Entry 7VAT (electron microscopy, 3.20 A resolution); this record covers chains A and D of the 12 polymer chains in the assembly.

Chain A:
Molecule: V-type ATP synthase alpha chain
Source organism: Thermus thermophilus HB8
Notes: EC 7.1.2.2
UniProtKB: Q56403 (VATA_THET8); residue numbers follow UniProt; this construct covers 1-578
Chain sequence (578 residues; row label = number of the first residue in the row):
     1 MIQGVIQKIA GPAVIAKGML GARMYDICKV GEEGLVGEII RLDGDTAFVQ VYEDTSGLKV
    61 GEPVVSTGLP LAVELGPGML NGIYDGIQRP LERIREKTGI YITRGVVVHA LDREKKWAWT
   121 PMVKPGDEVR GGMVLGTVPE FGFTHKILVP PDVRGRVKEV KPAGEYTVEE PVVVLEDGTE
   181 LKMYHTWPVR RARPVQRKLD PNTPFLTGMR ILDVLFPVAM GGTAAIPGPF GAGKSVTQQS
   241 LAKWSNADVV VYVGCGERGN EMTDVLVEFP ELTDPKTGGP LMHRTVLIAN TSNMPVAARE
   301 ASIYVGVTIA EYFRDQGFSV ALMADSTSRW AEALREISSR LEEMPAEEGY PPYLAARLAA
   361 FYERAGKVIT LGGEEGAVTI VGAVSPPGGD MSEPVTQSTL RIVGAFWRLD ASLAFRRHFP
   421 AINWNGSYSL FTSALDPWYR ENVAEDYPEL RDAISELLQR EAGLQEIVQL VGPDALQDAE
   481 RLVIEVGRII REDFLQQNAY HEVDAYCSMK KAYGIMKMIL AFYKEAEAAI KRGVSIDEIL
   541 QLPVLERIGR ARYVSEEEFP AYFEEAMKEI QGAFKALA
Differences from the reference sequence: conflict A232 (Ser in Q56403), S235 (Thr in Q56403)
Small-molecule neighbours: ADP (adenosine-5'-diphosphate): P229, F230, G231, A232, G233, K234, S235, V236, R258, E261, F419, P420, Q497, A499, Y500

Chain D:
Molecule: V-type ATP synthase beta chain
Source organism: Thermus thermophilus HB8
UniProtKB: Q56404 (VATB_THET8); residues 1-478 here = UniProt positions 1-478
Chain sequence (478 residues; row label = number of the first residue in the row):
     1 MDLLKKEYTG ITYISGPLLF VENAKDLAYG AIVDIKDGTG RVRGGQVIEV SEEYAVIQVF
    61 EETTGLDLAT TSVSLVEDVA RLGVSKEMLG RRFNGIGKPI DGLPPITPEK RLPITGLPLN
   121 PVARRKPEQF IQTGISTIDV MNTLVRGQKL PIFSGSGLPA NEIAAQIARQ ATVRPDLSGE
   181 GEKEEPFAVV FAAMGITQRE LSYFIQEFER TGALSRSVLF LNKADDPTIE RILTPRMALT
   241 VAEYLAFEHD YHVLVILTDM TNYCEALREI GAAREEIPGR RGYPGYMYTD LATIYERAGV
   301 VEGKKGSVTQ IPILSMPDDD RTHPIPDLTG YITEGQIQLS RELHRKGIYP PIDPLPSLSR
   361 LMNNGVGKGK TREDHKQVSD QLYSAYANGV DIRKLVAIIG EDALTENDRR YLQFADAFER
   421 FFINQGQQNR SIEESLQIAW ALLSMLPQGE LKRISKDHIG KYYGQKLEEI WGAPQALD
Unresolved in the structure: 1-4, 475-478

How chain A and chain D interact:
Contacting residue pairs - 52 pairs, chain A then chain D:
  A22(A) with D67(D)
  R23(A) with G65(D); L66(D); D67(D)
  M24(A) with T63(D); G65(D); L66(D), hydrogen bond (backbone-backbone)
  Y25(A) with T64(D)
  R41(A) with Y13(D), hydrogen bond; I14(D); S15(D), hydrogen bond
  L42(A) with Y13(D); I14(D), hydrogen bond (backbone-backbone); L66(D)
  D43(A) with T12(D); Y13(D)
  G44(A) with T12(D), hydrogen bond (backbone-backbone); L68(D)
  K198(A) with Q198(D)
  D200(A) with S202(D)
  M344(A) with I277(D), hydrophobic
  A346(A) with A272(D), hydrophobic
  E347(A) with G282(D)
  P352(A) with E269(D)
  A359(A) with A224(D)
  E363(A) with T197(D); Q198(D); D225(D)
  Q397(A) with P317(D); D318(D), hydrogen bond
  R401(A) with N262(D); E265(D)
  I402(A) with T197(D)
  G404(A) with R199(D)
  W424(A) with R345(D)
  N425(A) with R345(D), hydrogen bond (backbone-side chain)
  Y428(A) with S156(D); G157(D)
  L430(A) with G157(D); R199(D)
  F431(A) with R199(D)
  S455(A) with R345(D)
  Q459(A) with E342(D), hydrogen bond; R345(D)
  I467(A) with K394(D); A397(D), hydrophobic; I398(D), hydrophobic
  A475(A) with I398(D)
  Q477(A) with A397(D); I398(D), hydrogen bond (side chain-backbone); I399(D); G400(D)
Other interface residues (no listed pair), chain A (41 interface residues in all): L20, G21, I40, S392, L400, G426, S427, E456, V471, L476, E480
Other interface residues (no listed pair), chain D (41 interface residues in all): A69, T261, R268, A273, E275, R281, K346, V396

Summary:
Chain A and chain D each contribute 41 residues to their interface; the contacts include 9 hydrogen bonds.
Polar pairs include R41(A)-Y13(D), R41(A)-S15(D) and Q397(A)-D318(D). Ligands of chain A: ADP.
Here chain A is V-type ATP synthase alpha chain and chain D is V-type ATP synthase beta chain, both from
Thermus thermophilus HB8. Entry 7VAT (V1EG of V/A-ATPase from Thermus thermophilus at low ATP concentration,
state2-1) was determined by electron microscopy, deposited together with 7VAI, 7VAJ, 7VAK, 7VAL, 7VAM, 7VAN
and 11 further entries.
